PDB entry 3D9G | X-ray diffraction, 2.15 A resolution | chains A and B of the 4 polymer chains in the assembly

== Chain A (and B) ==
Name: Nitroalkane oxidase
Organism: Fusarium oxysporum
Notes: EC 1.7.3.1; chain B of this document is another copy of the same molecule, construct and numbering; everything in this record applies to it too
Reference sequence: Q8X1D8 (Q8X1D8_FUSOX); residues 2-439 here = UniProt positions 2-439
Sequence (438 residues; each row starts with the number of its first residue):
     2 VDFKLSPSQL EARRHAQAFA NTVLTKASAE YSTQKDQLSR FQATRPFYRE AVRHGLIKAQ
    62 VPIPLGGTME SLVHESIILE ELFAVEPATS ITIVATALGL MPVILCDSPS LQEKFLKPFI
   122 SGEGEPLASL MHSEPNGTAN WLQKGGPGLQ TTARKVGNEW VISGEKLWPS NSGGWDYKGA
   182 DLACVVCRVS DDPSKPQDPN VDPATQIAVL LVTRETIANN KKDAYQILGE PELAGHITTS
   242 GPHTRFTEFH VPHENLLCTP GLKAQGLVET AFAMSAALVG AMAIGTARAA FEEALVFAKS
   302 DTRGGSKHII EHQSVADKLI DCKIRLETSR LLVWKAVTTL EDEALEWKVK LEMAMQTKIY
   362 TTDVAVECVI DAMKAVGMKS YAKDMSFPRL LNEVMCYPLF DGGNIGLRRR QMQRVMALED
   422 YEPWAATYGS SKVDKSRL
Not modelled in the structure: 432-439 (chain B: 433-439)
Swiss-Prot annotation at these positions:
  - active site: Asp-402 (Proton acceptor)
  - binding site (FAD): Leu-131 to Ser-134, Thr-139 to Asn-141, Trp-169 to Ser-171, Arg-304, His-313, Gln-314, Lys-375 to Met-379, Leu-400 to Gly-404
  - mutagenesis: Ser-276 (S276A: Decreases catalytic activity about tenfold), Asp-402 (D402E: Decreases enzyme activity about twentyfold; D402N: Almost abolishes enzyme activity towards neutral nitroethane, but retains activity towards anionic nitroethane), Arg-409 (R409K: Reduces catalytic activity)
Ligand contacts:
  - heptanenitrile / FAD, molecule 1: Val-95, Ala-96, Leu-99, Leu-131, Met-132, His-133, Ser-134, Gly-138, Thr-139, Ala-140, Asn-141, Trp-169, Pro-170, Ser-171, Leu-234, Thr-240, Phe-273, Ser-276, Val-280, Met-283, Cys-397, Leu-400, Phe-401, Asp-402, Gly-403, Gly-404, Ile-406, Gly-407, Leu-408, Arg-411
  - heptanenitrile / FAD, molecule 2: Arg-304, Ile-310, His-313, Val-316, Lys-375, Ala-376, Val-377, Gly-378, Met-379, Tyr-382

== Chain A / chain B interface ==
Residue-residue contacts (82):
  Pro-136(A) with Arg-304(B), hydrogen bond (backbone-side chain)
  Asn-137(A) with Arg-304(B); Gly-305(B), hydrogen bond (backbone-backbone)
  Gly-138(A) with Arg-304(B)
  Asn-141(A) with Thr-303(B); Arg-304(B), hydrogen bond (side chain-backbone); Gly-305(B); Gly-306(B)
  Gln-144(A) with Gly-306(B); Ser-307(B), hydrogen bond
  Pro-148(A) with Gly-305(B); Gly-306(B)
  Trp-169(A) with Met-379(B); Lys-380(B); Ala-383(B), hydrophobic
  Glu-233(A) with Ala-383(B); Lys-384(B), hydrogen bond (backbone-backbone)
  Leu-234(A) with Tyr-382(B); Lys-384(B)
  Ala-235(A) with Tyr-382(B), hydrogen bond (backbone-backbone); Pro-389(B), hydrophobic
  Gly-236(A) with Tyr-382(B), hydrogen bond (backbone-side chain)
  His-237(A) with Tyr-382(B)
  Thr-303(A) with Asn-141(B)
  Arg-304(A) with Pro-136(B), hydrogen bond (side chain-backbone); Asn-137(B), hydrogen bond (side chain-backbone); Gly-138(B); Asn-141(B)
  Gly-305(A) with Asn-137(B), hydrogen bond (backbone-backbone); Asn-141(B); Pro-148(B)
  Gly-306(A) with Asn-141(B); Gln-144(B); Pro-148(B)
  Ser-307(A) with Gln-144(B), hydrogen bond
  Ser-315(A) with Ile-406(B); Arg-411(B), hydrogen bond
  Lys-319(A) with Ile-406(B)
  Asp-364(A) with Lys-375(B), salt bridge
  Val-367(A) with Ile-371(B), hydrophobic
  Ile-371(A) with Ile-371(B), hydrophobic; Met-396(B), hydrophobic
  Met-374(A) with Leu-400(B)
  Lys-375(A) with Asp-364(B), salt bridge; Leu-400(B); Ile-406(B)
  Gly-378(A) with Leu-400(B)
  Met-379(A) with Trp-169(B); Leu-400(B); Phe-401(B), hydrophobic
  Lys-380(A) with Trp-169(B)
  Ser-381(A) with Leu-400(B)
  Tyr-382(A) with Leu-234(B); Ala-235(B), hydrogen bond (backbone-backbone); Gly-236(B), hydrogen bond (side chain-backbone); His-237(B), hydrogen bond; Asn-393(B), hydrogen bond (side chain-backbone); Glu-394(B); Met-396(B); Cys-397(B)
  Ala-383(A) with Trp-169(B), hydrophobic; Glu-233(B)
  Lys-384(A) with Glu-233(B), hydrogen bond (backbone-backbone); Leu-234(B)
  Pro-389(A) with Ala-235(B), hydrophobic
  Leu-392(A) with Met-396(B), hydrophobic
  Asn-393(A) with Tyr-382(B), hydrogen bond (backbone-side chain); Asn-393(B), hydrogen bond
  Glu-394(A) with Tyr-382(B)
  Met-396(A) with Ile-371(B), hydrophobic; Tyr-382(B); Leu-392(B), hydrophobic
  Cys-397(A) with Tyr-382(B)
  Leu-400(A) with Met-374(B); Lys-375(B); Gly-378(B); Met-379(B); Ser-381(B)
  Phe-401(A) with Met-379(B), hydrophobic
  Ile-406(A) with Lys-319(B); Lys-375(B)
  Arg-411(A) with Ser-315(B), hydrogen bond
Other interface residues (no listed pair), chain A (45 interface residues in all): Thr-139, Pro-232, Val-316, Pro-399
Other interface residues (no listed pair), chain B (48 interface residues in all): Thr-139, Ala-140, Gly-149, Pro-232, His-313, Val-316, Val-367, Pro-399

== Overview ==
45 residues of chain A and 48 residues of chain B are in contact; the contacts include 20 hydrogen bonds and 2
salt bridges. Polar contacts include Asp-364(A)/Lys-375(B), Pro-136(A)/Arg-304(B) and Asn-141(A)/Arg-304(B).
Ligands of chain A: heptanenitrile / FAD.
Chain A and chain B are both Nitroalkane oxidase (Fusarium oxysporum); the structure, Nitroalkane oxidase:
wild type crystallized in a trapped state forming a cyanoadduct with FAD, was determined by X-ray diffraction
(same publication as 3D9D, 3D9E and 3D9F).
